PDB entry 8FKD | X-ray diffraction, 2.22 A resolution | chains A and D

[Chain A]
Protein: Peroxisome proliferator-activated receptor gamma
Organism: Homo sapiens
UniProtKB: P37231 (PPARG_HUMAN); residues 203-477 here correspond to UniProt positions 231-505 (UniProt number = residue number + 28)
Amino-acid sequence (276 residues; numbered 202 to 477; the number before each row is that of its first residue):
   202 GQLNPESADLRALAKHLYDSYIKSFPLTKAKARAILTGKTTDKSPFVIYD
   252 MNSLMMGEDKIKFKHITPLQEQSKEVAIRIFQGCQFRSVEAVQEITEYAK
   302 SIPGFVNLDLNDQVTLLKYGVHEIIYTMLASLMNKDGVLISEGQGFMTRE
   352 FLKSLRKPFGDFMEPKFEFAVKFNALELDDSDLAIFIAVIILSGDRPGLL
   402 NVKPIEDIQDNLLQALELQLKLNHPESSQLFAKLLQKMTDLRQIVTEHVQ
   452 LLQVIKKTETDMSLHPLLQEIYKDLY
Unresolved in the structure: 265-272
Construct notes: expression tag (202)
Glycans and other covalent adducts: 2-chloro-N-(6-cyanopyridin-3-yl)-5-nitrobenzamide (Y5O) linked to Cys285
Ligand contacts: Y5O (2-chloro-N-(6-cyanopyridin-3-yl)-5-nitrobenzamide): Ile281, Phe282, Gln286, His323, Tyr327, Phe363, Met364, Lys367, Val446, His449, Tyr473, Leu476, Tyr477
UniProt features mapped onto this chain:
  - motif: Pro467 to Asp475 (9aaTAD)
  - binding site (rosiglitazone): Gln286 to Ser289, His323, His449, Tyr473
  - cross-link: Lys224 (Glycyl lysine isopeptide (Lys-Gly) (interchain with G-Cter in ubiquitin))
Reported in the primary citation:
  - binding site for Y5O: His323, His449, Tyr473

[Chain D]
Protein: Nuclear receptor corepressor 1
Organism: Homo sapiens
UniProtKB: O75376 (NCOR1_HUMAN); numbering as in UniProt (aligned over 2256-2278)
Amino-acid sequence (23 residues; numbered 2256 to 2278; the number before each row is that of its first residue):
  2256 DPASNLGLEDIIRKALMGSFDDK
Unresolved in the structure: 2256-2258, 2273-2278
UniProt features mapped onto this chain:
  - motif: Leu2263 to Ile2267 (CORNR box 3)

[How chain A and chain D interact]
Residue-residue contacts (15; chain A residue first):
  Val290(A) with Ile2266(D), hydrophobic
  Val293(A) with Leu2263(D), hydrophobic; Ile2267(D), hydrophobic
  Thr297(A) with Ala2270(D); Leu2271(D)
  Lys301(A) with Ala2270(D), hydrogen bond (side chain-backbone); Leu2271(D)
  Gln314(A) with Leu2271(D)
  Val315(A) with Arg2268(D)
  Leu318(A) with Ile2267(D), hydrophobic
  Lys319(A) with Leu2263(D); Glu2264(D), salt bridge; Ile2267(D)
  Val322(A) with Leu2263(D), hydrophobic
  His323(A) with Leu2263(D)
Other interface residues (no listed pair), chain A (15 interface residues in all): Gln286, Gln294, Glu298, Phe306, Leu311
Other interface residues (no listed pair), chain D (8 interface residues in all): Ser2259

[Summary]
The interface between chain A and chain D involves 15 residues on one side and 8 on the other, with 1 hydrogen
bond and 1 salt bridge. Polar contacts include Lys319(A)-Glu2264(D) and Lys301(A)-Ala2270(D). Compound Y5O is
covalently linked to Cys285(A). From the paper: a binding site for Y5O at His323(A), His449(A) and Tyr473(A).
Chain A is Peroxisome proliferator-activated receptor gamma and chain D is Nuclear receptor corepressor 1,
both from Homo sapiens; the structure, Crystal structure of PPARgamma ligand-binding domain in complex with
N-CoR peptide and inverse agonist SR33068, was determined by X-ray diffraction (same publication as 8FHE,
8FHG, 8FKC, 8FKE, 8FKF and 8FKG).
